6AGB - chains A and D of the 11 polymer chains in the assembly; structure by electron microscopy, 3.48 A resolution.

# Chain A
Molecule: Ribonuclease P RNA
Source organism: Saccharomyces cerevisiae (strain ATCC 204508 / S288c)
Sequence (369 nucleotides; each row starts with the number of its first residue):
     1 GUGGAACAGU GGUAAUUCCU ACGAUUAAGA AACCUGUUUA CAGAAGGAUC CCCACCUAUG
    61 GGCGGGUUAU CAGAUAUUAU CAGGUGGGAA AUUCGGUGGA ACACAGUGGA GCCUUGUCCU
   121 CCGGGUUAAU GUCGCUUUUG GCAUUGGCCC CUGCUCCUGA GAGAAGAAAU AUACUGGGGA
   181 ACCAGUCUUU ACCGACCGUU GUUAUCAGAA AUUCACGGAG UUCGGCCUAG GUCGGACUCC
   241 GAUGGGAACG GCAACGGUUG UUCCGUUUGA CUUGUCGCCC GCUACGGCGU GAGCGUCAAG
   301 GUCUGUUGAG UGCAAUCGUA GGACGUCAUU AGUGGCGAAC CCGAUACCGA UUACUGCUGC
   361 UGUUCCAGC

# Chain D
Molecule: RNases MRP/P 32.9 kDa subunit
Source organism: Saccharomyces cerevisiae (strain ATCC 204508 / S288c)
Reference sequence: P38336 (POP4_YEAST); residue numbers follow UniProt; this construct covers 1-279
Sequence (279 residues; row label = number of the first residue in the row):
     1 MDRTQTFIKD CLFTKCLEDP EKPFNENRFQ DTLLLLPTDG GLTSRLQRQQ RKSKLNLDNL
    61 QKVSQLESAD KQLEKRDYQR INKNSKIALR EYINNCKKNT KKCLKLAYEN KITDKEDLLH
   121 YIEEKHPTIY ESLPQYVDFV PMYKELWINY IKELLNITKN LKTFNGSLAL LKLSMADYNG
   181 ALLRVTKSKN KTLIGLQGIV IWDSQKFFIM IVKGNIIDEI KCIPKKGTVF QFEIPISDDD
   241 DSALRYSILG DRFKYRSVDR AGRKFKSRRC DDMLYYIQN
Not modelled in the structure: 25-76
UniProt features mapped onto this chain:
  - modified residue: Ser64 (Phosphoserine)

# How chain A and chain D interact
Pairs across the interface (48):
  G1(A) with Lys101(D), salt bridge to the phosphate
  A6(A) with Lys189(D), sugar contact; Asn190(D), hydrogen bond to the base
  C7(A) with Lys189(D), hydrogen bond to the phosphate
  A8(A) with Lys189(D), salt bridge to the phosphate; Lys226(D), sugar contact
  G9(A) with Lys226(D), salt bridge to the phosphate
  U155(A) with Thr14(D), hydrogen bond to the sugar; Glu18(D), base contact
  C156(A) with Thr14(D), sugar contact
  G161(A) with Glu18(D), hydrogen bond to the base
  A169(A) with Arg80(D), hydrogen bond to the base
  U170(A) with Arg80(D), hydrogen bond to the base
  A171(A) with Arg80(D), hydrogen bond to the base; Ile87(D), base contact; Arg90(D), sugar contact
  G177(A) with Lys86(D), hydrogen bond to the base; Arg256(D), hydrogen bond to the sugar
  G178(A) with Lys86(D), salt bridge to the phosphate; Gln205(D), sugar contact; Arg256(D), phosphate contact
  G179(A) with Ser204(D), phosphate contact; Gln205(D), phosphate contact; Lys206(D), base contact; Phe207(D), stacking on the base
  A180(A) with Arg90(D), phosphate contact
  G308(A) with Met1(D), hydrogen bond to the base; Asp2(D), base contact; Arg3(D), base contact
  A309(A) with Arg3(D), salt bridge to the phosphate
  C347(A) with Lys15(D), sugar contact
  C348(A) with Lys15(D), sugar contact
  G349(A) with Cys16(D), phosphate contact
  G362(A) with Phe207(D), sugar contact
  U363(A) with Lys97(D), salt bridge to the phosphate; Cys222(D), hydrogen bond to the sugar; Ile223(D), sugar contact; Pro224(D), sugar contact
  U364(A) with Asn190(D), hydrogen bond to the base; Thr192(D), hydrogen bond to the base; Leu193(D), sugar contact; Glu219(D), phosphate contact; Ile220(D), phosphate contact; Lys221(D), phosphate contact; Cys222(D), sugar contact
  C365(A) with Thr192(D), sugar contact; Lys221(D), salt bridge to the phosphate
  C369(A) with Tyr108(D), stacking on the base
Also at the interface, not in a pair above, chain A (26 interface residues in all): C154
Also at the interface, not in a pair above, chain D (33 interface residues in all): Lys83, Asn84, Leu196

# In short
Chain A and chain D form an interface of 26 and 33 residues respectively, with 13 hydrogen bonds, 7 salt
bridges and 2 aromatic stacking contacts. Among the polar pairs are A6(A)-Asn190(D), G161(A)-Glu18(D) and
A169(A)-Arg80(D).
Chain A is Ribonuclease P RNA and chain D is RNases MRP/P 32.9 kDa subunit, both from Saccharomyces cerevisiae
(strain ATCC 204508 / S288c); the structure, Cryo-EM structure of yeast Ribonuclease P, was determined by
electron microscopy, deposited together with 6AH3.
